PDB entry 7N1B | X-ray diffraction, 2.81 A resolution | chains A and C of the 3 polymer chains in the assembly

# Chain A
Molecule: MHC class I antigen, A-2 alpha chain
Source organism: Homo sapiens
UniProt: A0A5B8RNS7 (A0A5B8RNS7_HUMAN); residues 1-275 here correspond to UniProt positions 25-299 (UniProt number = residue number + 24)
Amino-acid sequence (275 residues; each row starts with the number of its first residue):
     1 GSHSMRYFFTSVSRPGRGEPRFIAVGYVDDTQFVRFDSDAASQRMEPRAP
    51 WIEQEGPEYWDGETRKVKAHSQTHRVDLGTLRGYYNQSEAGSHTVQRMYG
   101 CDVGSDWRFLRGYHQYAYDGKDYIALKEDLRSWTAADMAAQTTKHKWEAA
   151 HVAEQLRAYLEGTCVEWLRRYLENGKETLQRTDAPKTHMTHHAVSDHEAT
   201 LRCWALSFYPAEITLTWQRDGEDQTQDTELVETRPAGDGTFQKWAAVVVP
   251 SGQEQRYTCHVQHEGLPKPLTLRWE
Unresolved in the structure: 275
Cystine bridges: Cys101-Cys164, Cys203-Cys259

# Chain C
Molecule: Spike protein S2
UniProt: P0DTC2 (SPIKE_SARS2); residues 1-9 here correspond to UniProt positions 1000-1008 (UniProt number = residue number + 999)
Amino-acid sequence (9 residues; row label = number of the first residue in the row):
     1 RLQSLQTYV

# How chain A and chain C interact
Contacting residue pairs - 42 pairs, chain A then chain C:
  Tyr7(A) - Arg1(C)  hydrogen bond (side chain-backbone)
  Tyr7(A) - Leu2(C)  hydrophobic
  Phe9(A) - Leu2(C)  hydrophobic
  Met45(A) - Leu2(C)  hydrophobic
  Glu63(A) - Arg1(C)
  Glu63(A) - Leu2(C)  hydrogen bond (side chain-backbone)
  Lys66(A) - Leu2(C)  hydrogen bond (side chain-backbone)
  Lys66(A) - Gln3(C)
  Lys66(A) - Ser4(C)
  Val67(A) - Leu2(C)  hydrophobic
  Ala69(A) - Gln6(C)
  His70(A) - Gln3(C)  hydrogen bond (side chain-backbone)
  His70(A) - Ser4(C)
  His70(A) - Leu5(C)
  His70(A) - Gln6(C)
  Thr73(A) - Gln6(C)
  Thr73(A) - Thr7(C)
  Thr73(A) - Tyr8(C)
  Asp77(A) - Tyr8(C)
  Asp77(A) - Val9(C)  hydrogen bond (side chain-backbone)
  Thr80(A) - Val9(C)
  Leu81(A) - Val9(C)  hydrophobic
  Tyr84(A) - Val9(C)  hydrogen bond (side chain-backbone)
  Arg97(A) - Thr7(C)  hydrogen bond
  Tyr99(A) - Leu2(C)
  Tyr99(A) - Gln3(C)  hydrogen bond (side chain-backbone)
  Tyr116(A) - Val9(C)
  Tyr123(A) - Val9(C)
  Thr143(A) - Val9(C)  hydrogen bond (side chain-backbone)
  Lys146(A) - Tyr8(C)
  Lys146(A) - Val9(C)  hydrogen bond (side chain-backbone)
  Trp147(A) - Thr7(C)
  Trp147(A) - Tyr8(C)  hydrogen bond (side chain-backbone)
  Gln155(A) - Gln3(C)  hydrogen bond (backbone-side chain)
  Gln155(A) - Leu5(C)
  Leu156(A) - Gln3(C)
  Tyr159(A) - Arg1(C)  hydrogen bond (side chain-backbone)
  Tyr159(A) - Leu2(C)
  Tyr159(A) - Gln3(C)
  Thr163(A) - Arg1(C)
  Trp167(A) - Arg1(C)
  Tyr171(A) - Arg1(C)  hydrogen bond (side chain-backbone)
Other interface residues (no listed pair), chain A (30 interface residues in all): Met5, Tyr59, Val76, Val152

# In short
The interface between chain A and chain C involves 30 residues on one side and 9 on the other; the contacts
include 14 hydrogen bonds. Polar contacts include Tyr7(A)-Arg1(C), Glu63(A)-Leu2(C) and Lys66(A)-Leu2(C).
Here chain A is MHC class I antigen, A-2 alpha chain (Homo sapiens) and chain C is Spike protein S2. Entry
7N1B (SARS-CoV-2 RLQ peptide binds to HLA-A2) was determined by X-ray diffraction, deposited together with
7N1A, 7N1C, 7N1D, 7N1E and 7N1F.
